8VWT - chains C and I of the 11 polymer chains in the assembly; structure by electron microscopy, 3.30 A resolution.

[Chain C]
Molecule: Histone H2A type 1
Source organism: Homo sapiens
Reference sequence: P0C0S8 (H2A1_HUMAN); residues 1-129 here correspond to UniProt positions 2-130 (UniProt number = residue number + 1)
Sequence (129 residues; numbered 1 to 129; the number before each row is that of its first residue):
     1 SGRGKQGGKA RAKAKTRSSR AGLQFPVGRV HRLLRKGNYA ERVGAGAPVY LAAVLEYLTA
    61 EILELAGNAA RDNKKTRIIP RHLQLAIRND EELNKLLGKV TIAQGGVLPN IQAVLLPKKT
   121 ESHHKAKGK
Disordered / not traced: 1-14, 120-129
Curated features (UniProtKB/Swiss-Prot):
  - modified residue: Ser-1 (N-acetylserine), Arg-3 (Citrulline), Lys-5 (N6-(2-hydroxyisobutyryl)lysine), Lys-9 (N6-(2-hydroxyisobutyryl)lysine), Lys-13 (N6-(beta-hydroxybutyryl)lysine), Lys-36 (N6-(2-hydroxyisobutyryl)lysine), Lys-74 (N6-(2-hydroxyisobutyryl)lysine), Lys-75 (N6-(2-hydroxyisobutyryl)lysine), Lys-95 (N6-(2-hydroxyisobutyryl)lysine), Lys-99 (N6-glutaryllysine), Gln-104 (N5-methylglutamine), Lys-118 (N6-(2-hydroxyisobutyryl)lysine), Lys-119 (N6-crotonyllysine), Thr-120 (Phosphothreonine), Lys-125 (N6-crotonyllysine)
  - cross-link (Glycyl lysine isopeptide (Lys-Gly)): Lys-13 (interchain with G-Cter in ubiquitin), Lys-15 (interchain with G-Cter in ubiquitin), Lys-119 (interchain with G-Cter in ubiquitin)

[Chain I]
Molecule: 601 I strand (non-damaged strand)
Sequence (147 nucleotides; numbered 1 to 147; the number before each row is that of its first residue):
     1 ATCGAGAATC CCGGTGCCGA GGCCGCTCAA TTGGTCGTAG ACAGCTCTAG CACCGCTTAA
    61 ACGCACGTAC GCGCTGTCCC CCGCGTTTTA ACCGCCAAGG GGATTACTCC CTAGTCTCCA
   121 GGCACGTGTC AGATCTATAC ATCCGAT

[How chain C and chain I interact]
Residue-residue contacts (13):
  Lys-15(C) with DT31(I), phosphate contact; DT32(I), salt bridge to the phosphate
  Thr-16(C) with DT31(I), phosphate contact
  Arg-17(C) with DT31(I), salt bridge to the phosphate
  Arg-20(C) with DT32(I), salt bridge to the phosphate
  Gly-28(C) with DA30(I), sugar contact; DT31(I), phosphate contact
  Arg-29(C) with DA30(I), salt bridge to the phosphate
  Arg-32(C) with DA29(I), hydrogen bond to the phosphate; DA30(I), salt bridge to the phosphate
  Arg-42(C) with DG37(I), base contact; DA39(I), hydrogen bond to the sugar
  Arg-77(C) with DA20(I), sugar contact
Other interface residues (no listed pair), chain C (10 interface residues in all): Ser-18

[Overview]
10 residues of chain C and 7 residues of chain I are in contact; the contacts include 2 hydrogen bonds and 5
salt bridges. Polar pairs include Arg-42(C)/DA39(I), Arg-32(C)/DA29(I) and Lys-15(C)/DT32(I).
Here chain C is Histone H2A type 1 (Homo sapiens) and chain I is 601 I strand (non-damaged strand). Entry 8VWT
(OGG1 bound to a nucleosome containing 8oxoG at SHL-6 (composite map)) was determined by electron microscopy
together with 8VWS, 8VWU and 8VWV from the same study.
